Entry 7SUM (X-ray diffraction, 2.90 A resolution); this record covers chains A and C of the 4 polymer chains in the assembly.

== Chain A ==
Molecule: DNA ligase 1
Source organism: Homo sapiens
Notes: EC 6.5.1.1
UniProtKB: P18858 (DNLI1_HUMAN); residues 261-918 here = UniProt positions 261-918
Sequence (658 residues; numbered 261 to 918; the number before each row is that of its first residue):
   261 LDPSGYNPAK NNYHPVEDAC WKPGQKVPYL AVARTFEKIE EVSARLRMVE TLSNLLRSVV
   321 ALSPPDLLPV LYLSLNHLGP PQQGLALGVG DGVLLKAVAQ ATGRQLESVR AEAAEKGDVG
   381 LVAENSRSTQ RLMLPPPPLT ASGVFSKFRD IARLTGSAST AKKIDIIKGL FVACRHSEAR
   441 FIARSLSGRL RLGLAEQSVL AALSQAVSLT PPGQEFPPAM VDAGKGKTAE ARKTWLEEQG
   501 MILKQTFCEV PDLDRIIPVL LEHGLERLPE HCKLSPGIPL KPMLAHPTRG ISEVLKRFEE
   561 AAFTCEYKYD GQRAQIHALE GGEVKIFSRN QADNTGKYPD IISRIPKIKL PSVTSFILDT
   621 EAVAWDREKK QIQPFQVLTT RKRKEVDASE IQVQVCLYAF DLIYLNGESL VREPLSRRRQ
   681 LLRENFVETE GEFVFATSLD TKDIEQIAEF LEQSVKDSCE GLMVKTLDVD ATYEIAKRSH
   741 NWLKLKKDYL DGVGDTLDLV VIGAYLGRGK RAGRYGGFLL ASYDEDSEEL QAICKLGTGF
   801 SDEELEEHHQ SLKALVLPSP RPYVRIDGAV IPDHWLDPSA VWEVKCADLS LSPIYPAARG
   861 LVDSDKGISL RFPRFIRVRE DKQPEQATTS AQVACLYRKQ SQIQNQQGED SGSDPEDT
Not modelled in the structure: 261, 907-918
Construct notes: conflict Ala346 (Glu in P18858), Ala592 (Glu in P18858)
Ligand contacts: adenosine monophosphate (AMP): Ala545, Glu566, Tyr567, Lys568, Tyr569, Gln572, Arg573, Arg589, Glu621, Phe660, Ala696, Met723, Lys725, Trp742, Lys744
What the authors report for this chain:
  - binding site for the 7-nt DNA strand (chain C): Arg589, Phe872, Arg874
  - binding site for the 11-nt DNA strand: Phe635
  - contacts within the chain: Leu544-Arg589

== Chain C ==
Molecule: 7-nt DNA strand
Sequence (7 nucleotides; each row starts with the number of its first residue):
     1 GTCGGAC

== Interface between chain A and chain C ==
Pairs across the interface (18; chain A residue first):
  Ser303(A) with DA6(C), phosphate contact; DC7(C), hydrogen bond to the phosphate
  Arg589(A) with DG1(C), salt bridge to the phosphate
  Lys744(A) with DT2(C), salt bridge to the phosphate
  Lys746(A) with DT2(C), phosphate contact
  Tyr749(A) with DT2(C), hydrogen bond to the phosphate
  Lys770(A) with DG4(C), base contact
  Thr798(A) with DT2(C), hydrogen bond to the base; DC3(C), hydrogen bond to the sugar
  Gly799(A) with DC3(C), phosphate contact; DG4(C), phosphate contact
  Phe800(A) with DG4(C), sugar contact
  Ser801(A) with DG4(C), phosphate contact; DG5(C), phosphate contact
  Asp802(A) with DG5(C), hydrogen bond to the phosphate
  Phe872(A) with DG1(C), sugar contact
  Arg874(A) with DT2(C), hydrogen bond to the phosphate; DC3(C), salt bridge to the phosphate
Interface residues without a listed pair, chain A (16 interface residues in all): Ala304, Arg305, Lys568

== Summary ==
Chain A and chain C form an interface of 16 and 7 residues respectively, with 6 hydrogen bonds and 3 salt
bridges. Among the polar pairs are Thr798(A)-DT2(C), Thr798(A)-DC3(C) and Ser303(A)-DC7(C). The paper reports
a binding site for the 7-nt DNA strand (chain C) at Arg589(A), Phe872(A) and Arg874(A); a binding site for the
11-nt DNA strand at Phe635(A).
Here chain A is DNA ligase 1 (Homo sapiens) and chain C is a 7-nt DNA strand. Entry 7SUM (Crystal structure of
human ligase I with nick duplexes containing cognate A:T) was determined by X-ray diffraction together with
7SX5 and 7SXE from the same study.
